Entry 2KG1 (solution NMR); this record covers chains A and B.

Chain A:
Protein: Heterogeneous nuclear ribonucleoprotein F
From: Homo sapiens
UniProt: P52597 (HNRPF_HUMAN); residues 277-381 here = UniProt positions 277-381
Chain sequence (139 residues; each row starts with the number of its first residue):
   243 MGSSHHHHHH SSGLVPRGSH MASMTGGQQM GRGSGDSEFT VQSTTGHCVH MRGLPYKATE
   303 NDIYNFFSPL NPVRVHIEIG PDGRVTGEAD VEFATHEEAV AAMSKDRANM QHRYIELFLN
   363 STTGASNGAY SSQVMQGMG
Not modelled in the structure: 243-276
Differences from the reference sequence: expression tag (243-276)
From the paper describing this entry:
  - binding site for the 6-nt RNA strand (chain B): Arg294, Leu296, Tyr298, Arg326, Arg349, Arg355, Tyr356, Glu358, Phe360

Chain B:
Molecule: 6-nt RNA strand
Sequence (6 nucleotides; row label = number of the first residue in the row):
     1 AGGGAU

Interface between chain A and chain B:
Contacting residue pairs (26; chain A residue first):
  Arg294(A) - G3(B)  base contact
  Arg294(A) - G4(B)  base contact
  Gly295(A) - G2(B)  base contact
  Gly295(A) - G3(B)  base contact
  Gly295(A) - G4(B)  base contact
  Leu296(A) - G2(B)  base contact
  Pro297(A) - G2(B)  base contact
  Tyr298(A) - A1(B)  base contact
  Tyr298(A) - G2(B)  base contact
  Arg326(A) - A1(B)  sugar contact
  Val327(A) - A1(B)  base contact
  Glu330(A) - G2(B)  base contact
  Glu330(A) - G4(B)  base contact
  Asp348(A) - A5(B)  base contact
  Arg349(A) - A5(B)  sugar contact
  Arg349(A) - U6(B)  phosphate contact
  Arg355(A) - G2(B)  sugar contact
  Arg355(A) - G3(B)  base contact
  Tyr356(A) - G3(B)  base contact
  Tyr356(A) - G4(B)  base contact
  Glu358(A) - G3(B)  base contact
  Glu358(A) - G4(B)  base contact
  Glu358(A) - A5(B)  base contact
  Leu359(A) - A5(B)  base contact
  Phe360(A) - A5(B)  base contact
  Phe360(A) - U6(B)  base contact
Other interface residues (no listed pair), chain A (16 interface residues in all): Ile357

Summary:
The interface between chain A and chain B involves 16 residues on one side and 6 on the other. From the paper:
a binding site for the 6-nt RNA strand (chain B) at Arg294(A), Leu296(A) and Tyr298(A) among others.
Chain A is Heterogeneous nuclear ribonucleoprotein F (Homo sapiens) and chain B is a 6-nt RNA strand; the
structure, Structure of the third qRRM domain of hnRNP F in complex with a AGGGAU G-tract RNA, was determined
by solution NMR (same publication as 2KFY and 2KG0).
